PDB entry 2CKQ | X-ray diffraction, 2.40 A resolution | chains A and B

[Chain A (and B)]
Molecule: Choline kinase alpha
Organism: Homo sapiens
Notes: EC 2.7.1.32, 2.7.1.82; fragment: splice isoform 2, residues 50-439; chain B of this document is another copy of the same molecule, construct and numbering; everything in this record applies to it too
UniProtKB: P35790 (CHKA_HUMAN); the author numbering skips numbers that UniProt does not, so the offset changes along the chain: 50-155 = UniProt 50-155; 174-457 = UniProt 156-439
Amino-acid sequence (390 residues; row label = number of the first residue in the row; note: 18 numbers in that range are skipped by the numbering (no residue carries them; nothing is unmodelled there)):
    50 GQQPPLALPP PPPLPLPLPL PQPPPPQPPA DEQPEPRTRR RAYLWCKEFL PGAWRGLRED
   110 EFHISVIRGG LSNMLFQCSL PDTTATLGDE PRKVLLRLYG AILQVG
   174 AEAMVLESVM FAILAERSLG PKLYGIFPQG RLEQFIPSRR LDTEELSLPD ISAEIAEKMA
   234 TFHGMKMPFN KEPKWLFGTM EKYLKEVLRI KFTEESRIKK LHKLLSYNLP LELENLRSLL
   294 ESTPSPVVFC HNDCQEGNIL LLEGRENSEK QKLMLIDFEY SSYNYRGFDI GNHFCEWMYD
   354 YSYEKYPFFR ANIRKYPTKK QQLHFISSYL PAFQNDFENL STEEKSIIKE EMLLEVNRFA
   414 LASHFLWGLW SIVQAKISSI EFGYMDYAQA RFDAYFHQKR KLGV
Not modelled in the structure: 50-84, 151-155, 174-176, 322 (chain B: 50-81, 152-155, 174, 319-323)
Sequence notes: conflict Gly155 (Arg in P35790)
Swiss-Prot annotation at these positions:
  - binding site (ATP): Arg117 to Met123, Arg146
  - binding site (phosphocholine): Gly119 to Ser121
Small-molecule neighbours: phosphocholine (PC): Gly119, Leu120, Ser121, Asp306, Gln308, Asn311, Tyr333, Glu349, Tyr354, Trp420, Trp423, Tyr440
What the authors report for this chain:
  - conformationally variable residues (domain motion, loop rearrangement, side-chain flip): Ile116 to Leu124, Ala176 to Leu179, Lys195 to Leu196, Ile209 to Ser211
  - binding site for phosphocholine: Leu120, Ser121, Asp306, Gln308, Asn311, Tyr333, Trp420
  - contacts within the chain: His304-Asp342 (hydrogen bond), Asp306-Asp330 (water-mediated contact), Asp306-Asn345 (water-mediated contact), Asp306-Glu349 (water-mediated contact), His304-Asp330 (hydrogen bond)
  - catalytic residues: Ser121, Asn122, Arg146, Asp306, Gln308, Asn311, Asp330 (proposed by the authors, not directly observed)

[Interface between chain A and chain B]
Pairs across the interface (38):
  Glu97(A) - Asn243(B)  hydrogen bond
  Glu97(A) - Lys244(B)  hydrogen bond (backbone-backbone)
  Glu97(A) - Glu245(B)
  Phe98(A) - Pro241(B)
  Phe98(A) - Phe242(B)
  Phe98(A) - Asn243(B)
  Phe98(A) - Lys244(B)  hydrogen bond (backbone-side chain)
  Arg104(A) - Lys244(B)
  Arg104(A) - Glu245(B)  salt bridge
  Val178(A) - Val178(B)  hydrophobic
  Ser181(A) - Val182(B)
  Val182(A) - Ser181(B)
  Val182(A) - Ala185(B)  hydrophobic
  Ile186(A) - Glu189(B)
  Glu189(A) - Ile186(B)
  Glu189(A) - Glu189(B)
  Glu189(A) - Arg190(B)  salt bridge
  Arg190(A) - Glu189(B)  salt bridge
  Leu196(A) - Pro241(B)  hydrophobic
  Tyr197(A) - Pro241(B)
  Gly198(A) - Pro241(B)
  Ile199(A) - Pro241(B)  hydrogen bond (backbone-backbone)
  Ile199(A) - Phe242(B)  hydrophobic
  Pro201(A) - Glu175(B)
  Pro241(A) - Phe98(B)
  Pro241(A) - Leu196(B)  hydrophobic
  Pro241(A) - Tyr197(B)
  Pro241(A) - Gly198(B)
  Pro241(A) - Ile199(B)  hydrogen bond (backbone-backbone)
  Phe242(A) - Phe98(B)
  Phe242(A) - Ile199(B)  hydrophobic
  Asn243(A) - Glu97(B)  hydrogen bond
  Asn243(A) - Phe98(B)
  Lys244(A) - Glu97(B)  hydrogen bond (backbone-backbone)
  Lys244(A) - Phe98(B)  hydrogen bond (side chain-backbone)
  Lys244(A) - Arg104(B)
  Glu245(A) - Arg104(B)  salt bridge
  Lys247(A) - Glu97(B)  salt bridge
Also at the interface, not in a pair above, chain A (22 interface residues in all): Leu179, Ala185
Also at the interface, not in a pair above, chain B (21 interface residues in all): Met177

[In short]
22 residues of chain A and 21 residues of chain B are in contact; the contacts include 8 hydrogen bonds and 5
salt bridges. Polar contacts include Arg104(A)-Glu245(B), Glu189(A)-Arg190(B) and Lys247(A)-Glu97(B). From the
paper: catalytic residues Ser121(A), Asn122(A) and Arg146(A) among others; a binding site for phosphocholine
at Leu120(A), Ser121(A) and Asp306(A) among others.
Both chains are Choline kinase alpha (Homo sapiens). Entry 2CKQ (Crystal structure of Human Choline Kinase
alpha 2 in complex with Phosphocholine) was determined by X-ray diffraction (same publication as 2CKO and
2CKP).
